PDB entry 6KLV | electron microscopy, 3.20 A resolution | chains A and E of the 6 polymer chains in the assembly

== Chain A ==
Name: Rieske-I iron sulfur protein
Organism: Aquifex aeolicus (strain VF5)
UniProtKB: O66460 (O66460_AQUAE); numbering as in UniProt (aligned over 1-181)
Amino-acid sequence (181 residues; numbered 1 to 181; the number before each row is that of its first residue):
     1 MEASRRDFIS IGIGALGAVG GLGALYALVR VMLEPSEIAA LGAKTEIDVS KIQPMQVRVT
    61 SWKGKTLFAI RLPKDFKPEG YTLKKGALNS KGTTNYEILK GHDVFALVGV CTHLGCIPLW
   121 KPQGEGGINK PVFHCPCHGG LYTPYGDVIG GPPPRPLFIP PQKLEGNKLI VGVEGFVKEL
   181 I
Unresolved in the structure: 1-7, 76-95, 122-130, 171-181
Disulfide bonds: Cys116-Cys137
Metal / ion sites: 2Fe-2S cluster Fe: Cys111, His113, Cys135, His138
Small-molecule neighbours:
  - DLX (2-[(2E,6E,10Z,14Z,18Z,23R)-3,7,11,15,19,23,27-heptamethyloctacosa-2,6,10,14,18-pentaenyl]naphthalene-1,4-dione): Gly17, Gly23, Ala24, Tyr26, Ala27, Leu28, Arg30
  - 2Fe-2S cluster (FES): Cys111, His113, Leu114, Gly115, Cys116, Cys135, Cys137, His138, Gly139, Gly140, Tyr142

== Chain E ==
Name: Cytochrome b
Organism: Aquifex aeolicus
Amino-acid sequence (410 residues; numbered 1 to 410; the number before each row is that of its first residue):
     1 MGLIEKIVDW IDERAHVREI YRTQMVEYKV AKNLTFPYVF GILALVTFAI QIISGMVLIL
    61 YYKPSIADAF DSATYSIMGE IPFGWLFRHI HATGANFFMA IVYLHMFTGI YYNAYKRPRE
   121 LVWIVGWLIY FVLILTALSG YLLPWGQLSY WGFIVTTEIP GSLADAPILK PIFKAIAETI
   181 VLWMKGGYVV TDVTLGRVFG SHVLIYPLIL LALVGIHLYL VRAAGISNPE GIEYDKKKNP
   241 DKFVPFHPYM TLKEGAYVMW YLAVFFFFVF FHISHFLPPE NFEPANPLKT PAHIAPEWYL
   301 LGYYEVFRSI PSKFWGFVAF NALLLLLLLL PFLDFSPLKS ARRRPLFFVM FVIFMISSMA
   361 LTILGTMPPT PQNAKLGLIF AALVFAFFIS LPIISFIEYG WYKAKGGQQE
Unresolved in the structure: 1-6, 402-410
Metal / ion sites: heme Fe site 1: His91, His202; heme Fe site 2: His105, His217
Small-molecule neighbours:
  - antimycin (AMY): Tyr28, Val30, Leu34, Tyr38, Val39, Ile42, Leu45, Leu218, Val221, Arg222, Ile226, Phe246, Met250, Glu254
  - DLX (2-[(2E,6E,10Z,14Z,18Z,23R)-3,7,11,15,19,23,27-heptamethyloctacosa-2,6,10,14,18-pentaenyl]naphthalene-1,4-dione), molecule 1: Gln24, Leu45, Ala49, Ile52, Met56, Leu211, Gly215, Leu218, Tyr219, Arg222
  - DLX, molecule 2: Ile53, Pro82, Phe83, Trp85, Leu86, Phe87, Ile90, Met259, Phe266
  - DLX, molecule 3: Ile205, Leu208, Ile209, Ala212
  - heme (HEM), molecule 1: Tyr38, Gly41, Ile42, Ala44, Leu45, Phe98, Val102, His105, Met106, Ala114, Arg119, Val122, Trp123, Gly126, Trp127, Ile129, Tyr130, Val214, His217, Leu218, Val221, Gly225, Ile226, Ser227
  - heme (HEM), molecule 2: Phe48, Gln51, Ile52, Gly55, Met56, Leu58, Ile59, Tyr62, Ala73, Arg88, His91, Ala92, Ala95, Phe98, Met99, Leu133, Thr136, Ala137, Gly140, Tyr141, Leu143, Pro144, Phe199, His202, Val203, Pro207, Leu210, Leu277
Reported in the primary citation:
  - binding site for antimycin: Glu254

== Interface between chain A and chain E ==
Contacting residue pairs - 20 pairs, chain A then chain E:
  Met32(A) - Arg197(E)  hydrogen bond (backbone-side chain)
  Met32(A) - Ile205(E)  hydrophobic
  Leu33(A) - Leu182(E)
  Leu33(A) - Trp183(E)  hydrophobic
  Glu34(A) - Arg197(E)
  Pro35(A) - Val181(E)
  Pro35(A) - Leu182(E)
  Pro35(A) - Gly186(E)
  Pro35(A) - Arg197(E)
  Ala39(A) - Val181(E)  hydrophobic
  Ala39(A) - Gly186(E)
  Ala39(A) - Gly187(E)
  Ala39(A) - Tyr188(E)
  Ala40(A) - Tyr188(E)  hydrophobic
  Leu41(A) - Tyr188(E)
  Lys63(A) - Tyr188(E)
  Lys65(A) - Val189(E)
  Val110(A) - Leu288(E)
  Leu114(A) - Lys289(E)
  Gly115(A) - Leu288(E)
Other interface residues (no listed pair), chain A (14 interface residues in all): Val31, Gly64

== In short ==
14 residues of chain A face 11 of chain E across their interface, with 1 hydrogen bond. The hydrogen-bonded
pair is Met32(A)-Arg197(E). Chain A binds 2Fe-2S cluster and compound DLX. Chain E binds 3 copies of compound
DLX, heme and antimycin. From the paper: a binding site for antimycin at Glu254(E).
Chain A is Rieske-I iron sulfur protein (Aquifex aeolicus (strain VF5)) and chain E is Cytochrome b (Aquifex
aeolicus); the structure, Hyperthermophilic respiratory Complex III, was determined by electron microscopy
together with 6KLS from the same study.
